6MZY - chains A2 and A4 of the 9 polymer chains in the assembly; structure by electron microscopy, 3.30 A resolution.

[Chain A2 (and A4)]
Name: Microcompartments protein
Source organism: Haliangium ochraceum (strain DSM 14365 / JCM 11303 / SMP-2)
Notes: chain A4 of this document is another copy of the same molecule, construct and numbering; everything in this record applies to it too
Reference sequence: D0LID5 (D0LID5_HALO1); numbering as in UniProt (aligned over 1-99)
Chain sequence (99 residues; row label = number of the first residue in the row):
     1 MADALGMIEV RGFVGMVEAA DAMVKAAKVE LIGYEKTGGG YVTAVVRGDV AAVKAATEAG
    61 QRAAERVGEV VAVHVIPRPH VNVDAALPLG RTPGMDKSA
Disordered / not traced: 1, 94-99 (chain A4: 1, 95-99)
Curated features (UniProtKB/Swiss-Prot):
  - mutagenesis: Lys28 (K28A: Forms larger hexamer patches, increases hexamer stacking), Arg78 (R78A: Forms smaller hexamer patches)

[Interface between chain A2 and chain A4]
Residue-residue contacts (46; chain A2 residue first):
  Leu5(A2) - Val17(A4)  hydrophobic
  Met7(A2) - Val14(A4)  hydrophobic
  Met7(A2) - Val17(A4)  hydrophobic
  Glu9(A2) - Gly12(A4)
  Glu9(A2) - Phe13(A4)  hydrogen bond (side chain-backbone)
  Glu9(A2) - Val14(A4)
  Glu35(A2) - Phe13(A4)
  Glu35(A2) - Tyr34(A4)  hydrogen bond
  Glu35(A2) - Lys36(A4)  salt bridge
  Lys36(A2) - Lys36(A4)  hydrogen bond (backbone-side chain)
  Thr37(A2) - Phe13(A4)
  Thr37(A2) - Lys36(A4)
  Thr37(A2) - Gly40(A4)  hydrogen bond (backbone-backbone)
  Thr37(A2) - Val42(A4)
  Gly38(A2) - Gly39(A4)
  Gly38(A2) - Gly40(A4)  hydrogen bond (backbone-backbone)
  Gly39(A2) - Gly39(A4)
  Tyr41(A2) - Arg11(A4)
  Tyr41(A2) - Gly39(A4)
  Tyr41(A2) - Gly40(A4)
  Thr43(A2) - Phe13(A4)
  Thr43(A2) - Val14(A4)
  Ala72(A2) - Val14(A4)  hydrophobic
  Ala72(A2) - Val67(A4)  hydrophobic
  His74(A2) - Val14(A4)
  His74(A2) - Glu18(A4)  salt bridge
  His74(A2) - Val67(A4)
  Ile76(A2) - Glu18(A4)
  Ile76(A2) - Asp21(A4)
  Arg78(A2) - Lys25(A4)  hydrogen bond (backbone-side chain)
  Pro79(A2) - Asp21(A4)
  His80(A2) - Asp21(A4)  hydrogen bond (backbone-side chain)
  His80(A2) - Val24(A4)
  Asn82(A2) - Val29(A4)
  Asn82(A2) - Glu30(A4)
  Asn82(A2) - Leu31(A4)  hydrogen bond (side chain-backbone)
  Val83(A2) - Asp21(A4)
  Val83(A2) - Val24(A4)  hydrophobic
  Val83(A2) - Leu31(A4)  hydrophobic
  Ala86(A2) - Leu31(A4)
  Ala86(A2) - Ile32(A4)
  Ala86(A2) - Gly33(A4)
  Leu87(A2) - Met16(A4)  hydrophobic
  Leu87(A2) - Tyr34(A4)  hydrophobic
  Pro88(A2) - Tyr34(A4)
  Leu89(A2) - Phe13(A4)  hydrophobic
Other interface residues (no listed pair), chain A2 (24 interface residues in all): Arg11, Val45
Other interface residues (no listed pair), chain A4 (23 interface residues in all): Ala20, Gly38

[In short]
Chain A2 and chain A4 form an interface of 24 and 23 residues respectively; the contacts include 8 hydrogen
bonds and 2 salt bridges. Among the polar pairs are Glu35(A2)-Lys36(A4), His74(A2)-Glu18(A4) and
Glu9(A2)-Phe13(A4). Curated annotation (UniProt) lists 2 mutagenesis sites on chain A2.
Both chains are Microcompartments protein (Haliangium ochraceum (strain DSM 14365 / JCM 11303 / SMP-2)). Entry
6MZY (Cryo-EM structure of the HO BMC shell: Icosahedral reconstruction of the compacted subpopulation) was
determined by electron microscopy together with 6MZU, 6MZV, 6MZX, 6N06, 6N07, 6N09, 6N0F and 6N0G from the
same study.
